PDB entry 6CFZ | electron microscopy, 4.50 A resolution (low resolution: residue-level contacts below are approximate; hydrogen-bond / salt-bridge calls are withheld) | chains H and J of the 10 polymer chains in the assembly

# Chain H
Name: Dam1
Source organism: Chaetomium thermophilum
Reference sequence: G0S2K4 (G0S2K4_CHATD); residue numbers follow UniProt; this construct covers 53-107
Sequence (56 residues; numbered 52 to 107; the number before each row is that of its first residue):
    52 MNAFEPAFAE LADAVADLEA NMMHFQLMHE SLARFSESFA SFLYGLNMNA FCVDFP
Disordered / not traced: 52
Sequence notes: initiating methionine (52)

# Chain J
Name: Spc34
Source organism: Chaetomium thermophilum
Reference sequence: G0S2A3 (G0S2A3_CHATD); residue numbers follow UniProt; this construct covers 1-239
Sequence (245 residues; each row starts with the number of its first residue):
     1 MSLLSAHLEQ ISISCQGIDS LPFPPPKIFT NALLSNPDIT SLIRDTEAHE RALFSVPPPP
    61 PRQTTLTAEQ QQQQKPSNRR QTVFNVTGGE IRTGGVGSAS TARRNTAVAA VLGGDLHAQI
   121 MRGTRARPGQ QPGSGDIDME VLLRGVEKLC AVYPLPGALE RVPVIRQKWQ AQSNTLAYYE
   181 AKIAEQQEML DRIAQERMMN DGDGDVEMED VEEVGMTEED LRREEEEVRE LDKRKRDLQH
   241 HHHHH
Disordered / not traced: 1-2, 49-111, 200-245
Sequence notes: expression tag (240-245)

# Chain H / chain J interface
Contacting residue pairs (28):
  Asn53(H) - Leu4(J)
  Glu56(H) - Leu3(J)
  Glu56(H) - Leu4(J)
  Glu56(H) - His7(J)
  Phe59(H) - His7(J)
  Phe59(H) - Ile11(J)
  Leu62(H) - Ile11(J)
  Ala63(H) - Gln10(J)
  Ala63(H) - Ile11(J)
  Val66(H) - Ser14(J)
  Val66(H) - Ile18(J)
  Glu70(H) - Ile18(J)
  Met73(H) - Leu21(J)
  Phe76(H) - Phe23(J)
  Gln77(H) - Pro22(J)
  Gln77(H) - Phe23(J)
  Gln77(H) - Pro24(J)
  His80(H) - Phe23(J)
  His80(H) - Pro24(J)
  Ser87(H) - Thr30(J)
  Glu88(H) - Ile28(J)
  Glu88(H) - Phe29(J)
  Glu88(H) - Thr30(J)
  Ala91(H) - Thr30(J)
  Tyr95(H) - Leu33(J)
  Tyr95(H) - Ser41(J)
  Tyr95(H) - Leu42(J)
  Phe102(H) - Thr40(J)
Also at the interface, not in a pair above, chain H (22 interface residues in all): Ala60, Leu69, Met74, Glu81, Asn98, Met99
Also at the interface, not in a pair above, chain J (20 interface residues in all): Leu8, Leu34

# Overview
22 residues of chain H and 20 residues of chain J are in contact.
Chain H is Dam1 and chain J is Spc34, both from Chaetomium thermophilum; the structure, Structure of the
DASH/Dam1 complex shows its role at the yeast kinetochore-microtubule interface, was determined by electron
microscopy.
